3UNX - chain A; structure by X-ray diffraction, 1.26 A resolution.

# Chain A
Protein: Subtilisin Carlsberg
From: Bacillus licheniformis
Notes: EC 3.4.21.62; fragment: mature form
UniProt: P00780 (SUBT_BACLI); the author numbering skips numbers that UniProt does not, so the offset changes along the chain: 1-55 = UniProt 106-160; 57-275 = UniProt 161-379
Sequence (274 residues; numbered 1 to 275; 1 number in that range is skipped by the numbering (no residue carries it; nothing is unmodelled there); the number before each row is that of its first residue):
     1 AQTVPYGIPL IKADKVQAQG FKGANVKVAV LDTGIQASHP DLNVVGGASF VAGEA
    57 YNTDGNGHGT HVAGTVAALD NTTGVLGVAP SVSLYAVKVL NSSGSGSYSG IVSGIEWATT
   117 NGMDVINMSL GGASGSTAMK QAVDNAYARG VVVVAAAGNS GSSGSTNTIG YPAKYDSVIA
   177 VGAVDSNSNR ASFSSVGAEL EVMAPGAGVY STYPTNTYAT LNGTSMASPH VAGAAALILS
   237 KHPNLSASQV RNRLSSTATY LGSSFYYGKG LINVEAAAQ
Construct notes: conflict S103 (Thr207 in P00780), A129 (Pro233 in P00780), S161 (Asn265 in P00780), N212 (Ser316 in P00780)
Bound ions: Ca2+: D41, L75, N77, T79, V81; Na+: A169, Y171, V174

# Overview
The Ca2+ site is built by D41, L75, N77, T79 and V81. A169, Y171 and V174 form the Na+ site.
Chain A is Subtilisin Carlsberg (Bacillus licheniformis); the structure, Bond length analysis of asp, glu and
his residues in subtilisin Carlsberg at 1.26A resolution, was determined by X-ray diffraction, deposited
together with 4YTA.
